PDB entry 8HAH | electron microscopy, 3.90 A resolution | chains A and B of the 11 polymer chains in the assembly

[Chain A]
Name: Histone H3.1
Organism: Homo sapiens
UniProt: P68431 (H31_HUMAN); residues 1-135 here correspond to UniProt positions 2-136 (UniProt number = residue number + 1)
Chain sequence (135 residues; numbered 1 to 135; the number before each row is that of its first residue):
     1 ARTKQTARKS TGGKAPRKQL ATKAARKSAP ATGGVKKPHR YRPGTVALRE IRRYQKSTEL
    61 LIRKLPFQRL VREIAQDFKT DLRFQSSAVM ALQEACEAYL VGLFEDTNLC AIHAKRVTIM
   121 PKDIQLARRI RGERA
Not modelled in the structure: 1-32
UniProt features mapped onto this chain:
  - modified residue: R2 (Asymmetric dimethylarginine), T3 (Phosphothreonine), K4 (Allysine), Q5 (5-glutamyl dopamine), T6 (Phosphothreonine), R8 (Citrulline), K9 (N6,N6,N6-trimethyllysine), S10 (ADP-ribosylserine), T11 (Phosphothreonine), K14 (N6-(2-hydroxyisobutyryl)lysine), R17 (Asymmetric dimethylarginine), K18 (N6-(2-hydroxyisobutyryl)lysine), K23 (N6-(2-hydroxyisobutyryl)lysine), R26 (Citrulline), K27 (N6,N6,N6-trimethyllysine), S28 (ADP-ribosylserine), K36 (N6,N6,N6-trimethyllysine), K37 (N6-methyllysine), Y41 (Phosphotyrosine), K56 (N6,N6,N6-trimethyllysine) and 8 more in UniProt
  - lipidation: K18 (N6-decanoyllysine)

[Chain B]
Name: Histone H4
Organism: Homo sapiens
Chain sequence (102 residues; row label = number of the first residue in the row):
     1 SGRGKGGKGL GKGGAKRHRK VLRDNIQGIT KPAIRRLARR GGVKRISGLI YEETRGVLKV
    61 FLENVIRDAV TYTEHAKRKT VTAMDVVYAL KRQGRTLYGF GG
Not modelled in the structure: 1-22
Modified / non-standard residues: K12 (N(6)-acetyllysine; ALY); K16 (N(6)-acetyllysine; ALY)

[Interface between chain A and chain B]
Residue-residue contacts (55):
  A47(A) - K44(B)
  E50(A) - R39(B)  salt bridge
  I51(A) - R39(B)
  I51(A) - G42(B)
  Y54(A) - R36(B)
  Y54(A) - R40(B)
  Q55(A) - R40(B)
  S57(A) - R40(B)  hydrogen bond (backbone-side chain)
  L61(A) - A33(B)
  L61(A) - R36(B)
  L61(A) - L37(B)
  R69(A) - N25(B)
  L70(A) - N25(B)
  L70(A) - I26(B)  hydrophobic
  E73(A) - N25(B)
  I74(A) - I66(B)  hydrophobic
  F78(A) - E63(B)
  F78(A) - I66(B)  hydrophobic
  K79(A) - V70(B)
  L82(A) - K79(B)
  R83(A) - K79(B)
  R83(A) - T80(B)
  R83(A) - V81(B)
  F84(A) - V81(B)  hydrophobic
  Q85(A) - V81(B)
  L92(A) - V65(B)  hydrophobic
  L92(A) - V86(B)  hydrophobic
  E94(A) - L97(B)
  E94(A) - F100(B)
  C96(A) - L58(B)  hydrophobic
  C96(A) - L62(B)  hydrophobic
  Y99(A) - F61(B)  hydrophobic
  Y99(A) - R95(B)
  L100(A) - L37(B)  hydrophobic
  L100(A) - T54(B)
  L100(A) - L58(B)  hydrophobic
  V101(A) - L37(B)  hydrophobic
  V101(A) - R40(B)
  F104(A) - L37(B)
  F104(A) - A38(B)  hydrophobic
  E105(A) - R40(B)
  E105(A) - G41(B)
  N108(A) - G41(B)
  N108(A) - V43(B)
  T118(A) - R45(B)
  I119(A) - V43(B)  hydrophobic
  I119(A) - R45(B)
  I119(A) - S47(B)
  I119(A) - I50(B)
  M120(A) - S47(B)
  P121(A) - I50(B)  hydrophobic
  P121(A) - E53(B)
  I124(A) - I50(B)  hydrophobic
  R128(A) - V57(B)
  R128(A) - V60(B)
Interface residues without a listed pair, chain A (40 interface residues in all): T58, P66, F67, S87, A88, A91, A95, Q125
Interface residues without a listed pair, chain B (40 interface residues in all): G28, I34, L49, R67, T82, A83, L90

[Overview]
The chain A/chain B interface involves 40 residues from each chain; the contacts include 1 hydrogen bond and 1
salt bridge. Polar pairs include E50(A)-R39(B) and S57(A)-R40(B).
Here chain A is Histone H3.1 and chain B is Histone H4, both from Homo sapiens. Entry 8HAH (Cryo-EM structure
of the p300 catalytic core bound to the H4K12acK16ac nucleosome, class 2 (3.9 angstrom ...) was determined by
electron microscopy, deposited together with 8HAG, 8HAI, 8HAJ, 8HAK, 8HAL, 8HAM and 8HAN.
